Entry 8E8M (electron microscopy, 3.13 A resolution); this record covers chains P and D of the 8 polymer chains in the assembly.

[Chain P]
Molecule: 54-nt DNA strand
Sequence (54 nucleotides; numbered 101 to 154; the number before each row is that of its first residue):
   101 CCGGCATGAG AGGATAAAAT ACTATATCCT GGTTAAAGGG TTTTCTTTCT GACG
Disordered / not traced: 101-109, 143-154

[Chain D]
Molecule: DNA-directed RNA polymerase subunit beta'
Organism: Mycobacterium tuberculosis
Notes: EC 2.7.7.6
Reference sequence: A0A045J9E2 (A0A045J9E2_MYCTX); residue numbers follow UniProt; this construct covers 1-1316
Chain sequence (1318 residues; each row starts with the number of its first residue; numbers below 1 keep their minus sign (Gly-1 is residue -1)):
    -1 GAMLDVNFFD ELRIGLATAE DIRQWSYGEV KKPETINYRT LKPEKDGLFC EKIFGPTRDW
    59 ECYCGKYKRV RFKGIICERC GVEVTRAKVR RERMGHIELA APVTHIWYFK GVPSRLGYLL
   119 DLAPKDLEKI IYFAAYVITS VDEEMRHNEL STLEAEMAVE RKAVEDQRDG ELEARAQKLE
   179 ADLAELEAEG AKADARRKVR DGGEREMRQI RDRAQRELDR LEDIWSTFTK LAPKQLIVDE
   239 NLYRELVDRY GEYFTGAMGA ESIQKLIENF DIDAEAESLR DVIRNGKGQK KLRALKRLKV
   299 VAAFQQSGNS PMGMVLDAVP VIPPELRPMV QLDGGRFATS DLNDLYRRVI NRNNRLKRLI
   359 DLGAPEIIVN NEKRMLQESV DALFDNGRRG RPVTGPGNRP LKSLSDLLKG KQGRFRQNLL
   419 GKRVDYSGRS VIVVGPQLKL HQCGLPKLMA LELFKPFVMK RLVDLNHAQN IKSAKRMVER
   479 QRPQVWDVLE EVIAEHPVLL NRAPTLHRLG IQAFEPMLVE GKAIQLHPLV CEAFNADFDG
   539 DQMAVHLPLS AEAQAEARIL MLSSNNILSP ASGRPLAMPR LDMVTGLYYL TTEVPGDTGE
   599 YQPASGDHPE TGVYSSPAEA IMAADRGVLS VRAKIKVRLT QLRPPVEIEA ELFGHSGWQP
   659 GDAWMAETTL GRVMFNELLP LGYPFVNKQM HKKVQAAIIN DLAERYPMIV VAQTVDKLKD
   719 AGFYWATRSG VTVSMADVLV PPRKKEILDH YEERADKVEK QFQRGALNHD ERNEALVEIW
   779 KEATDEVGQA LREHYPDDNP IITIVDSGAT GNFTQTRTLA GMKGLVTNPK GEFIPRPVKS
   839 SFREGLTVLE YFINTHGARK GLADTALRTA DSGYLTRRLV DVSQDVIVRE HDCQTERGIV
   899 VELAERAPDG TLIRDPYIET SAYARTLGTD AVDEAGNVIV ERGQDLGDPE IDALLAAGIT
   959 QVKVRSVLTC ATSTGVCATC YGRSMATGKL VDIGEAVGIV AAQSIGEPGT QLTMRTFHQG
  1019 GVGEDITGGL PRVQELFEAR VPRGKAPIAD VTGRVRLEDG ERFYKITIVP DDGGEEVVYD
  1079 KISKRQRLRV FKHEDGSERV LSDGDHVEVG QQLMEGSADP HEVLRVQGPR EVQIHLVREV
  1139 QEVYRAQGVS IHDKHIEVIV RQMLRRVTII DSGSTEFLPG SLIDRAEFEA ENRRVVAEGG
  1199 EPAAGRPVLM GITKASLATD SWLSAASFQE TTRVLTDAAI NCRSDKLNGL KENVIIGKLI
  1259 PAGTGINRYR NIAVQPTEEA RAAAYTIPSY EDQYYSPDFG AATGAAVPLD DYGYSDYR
Disordered / not traced: 1013-1022, 1091-1096, 1283-1316
Construct notes: expression tag (-1 to 0)
Metal / ion sites: Zn2+ site 1 near Cys60 (its only coordinating residue here); Mg2+: Asp535, Asp537, Asp539 (shared with 1 residue of chain R); Zn2+ site 2: Cys891, Cys968, Cys978

[Chain P / chain D interface]
Contacting residue pairs (15):
  DC122(P) - Val110(D)  sugar contact
  DT123(P) - Glu1228(D)  phosphate contact
  DA124(P) - Tyr872(D)  sugar contact
  DA124(P) - Gln1227(D)  sugar contact
  DA124(P) - Glu1228(D)  hydrogen bond to the phosphate
  DT125(P) - Lys409(D)  salt bridge to the phosphate
  DT125(P) - Arg414(D)  salt bridge to the phosphate
  DT125(P) - Tyr872(D)  sugar contact
  DA126(P) - Lys409(D)  salt bridge to the phosphate
  DA126(P) - Pro502(D)  base contact
  DA126(P) - Ala868(D)  base contact
  DA126(P) - Gly871(D)  sugar contact
  DT127(P) - Lys409(D)  phosphate contact
  DC129(P) - Arg421(D)  salt bridge to the phosphate
  DA135(P) - Pro394(D)  phosphate contact
Also at the interface, not in a pair above, chain P (9 interface residues in all): DT115
Also at the interface, not in a pair above, chain D (16 interface residues in all): Gln287, Arg386, Arg427, Ala501, Thr867

[Overview]
9 residues of chain P face 16 of chain D across their interface; the contacts include 1 hydrogen bond and 4
salt bridges. Polar contacts include DA124(P)-Glu1228(D), DT125(P)-Lys409(D) and DT125(P)-Arg414(D). The Mg2+
site is built by Asp535(D), Asp537(D) and Asp539(D).
Here chain P is a 54-nt DNA strand and chain D is DNA-directed RNA polymerase subunit beta' (Mycobacterium
tuberculosis). Entry 8E8M (Mycobacterium tuberculosis RNAP paused elongation complex) was determined by
electron microscopy together with 8E74, 8E79, 8E82 and 8E95 from the same study.
